PDB entry 1QJU | X-ray diffraction, 2.80 A resolution | chains 1 and 2 of the 4 polymer chains in the assembly

Chain 1:
Name: Protein VP1
Source organism: Human rhinovirus 16
UniProt: Q82122 (POLG_HRV16); residues 1-285 here correspond to UniProt positions 569-853 (UniProt number = residue number + 568)
Chain sequence (285 residues; each row starts with the number of its first residue):
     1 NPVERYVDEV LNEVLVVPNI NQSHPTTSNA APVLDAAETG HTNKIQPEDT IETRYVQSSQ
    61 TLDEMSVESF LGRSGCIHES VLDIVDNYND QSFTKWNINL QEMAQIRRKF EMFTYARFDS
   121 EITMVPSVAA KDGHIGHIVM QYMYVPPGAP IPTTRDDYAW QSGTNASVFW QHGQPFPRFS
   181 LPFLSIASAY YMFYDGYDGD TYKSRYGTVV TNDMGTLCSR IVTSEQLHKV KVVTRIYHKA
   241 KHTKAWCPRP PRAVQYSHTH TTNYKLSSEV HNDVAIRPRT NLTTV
Metal / ion sites: Zn2+ near His-134 (its only coordinating residue here)
Ligand contacts: win61209 (W01; 2,6-dimethyl-1-(3-[3-methyl-5-isoxazolyl]-propanyl)-4-[2N-methyl-2H-tetrazol-5-yl]-phenol): Ile-77, Trp-96, Ile-98, Asn-99, Leu-100, Ile-122, Met-124, Tyr-142, Tyr-144, Ala-166, Ser-167, Val-168, Phe-179, Leu-181, Leu-184, Tyr-190, Met-192, Asn-212, Met-214, Leu-217, Ile-236, His-238
Curated features (UniProtKB/Swiss-Prot):
  - site: Val-285 (Cleavage)

Chain 2:
Name: Protein VP2
Source organism: Human rhinovirus 16
UniProt: Q82122 (POLG_HRV16); residues 1-261 here correspond to UniProt positions 70-330 (UniProt number = residue number + 69)
Chain sequence (261 residues; numbered 1 to 261; the number before each row is that of its first residue):
     1 SPSVEACGYS DRIIQITRGD STITSQDVAN AVVGYGVWPH YLTPQDATAI DKPTQPDTSS
    61 NRFYTLDSKM WNSTSKGWWW KLPDALKDMG IFGENMFYHF LGRSGYTVHV QCNASKFHQG
   121 TLLVVMIPEH QLATVNKGNV NAGYKYTHPG EAGREVGTQV ENEKQPSDDN WLNFDGTLLG
   181 NLLIFPHQFI NLRSNNSATL IVPYVNAVPM DSMVRHNNWS LVIIPVCQLQ SNNISNIVPI
   241 TVSISPMCAE FSGARAKTVV Q
Disordered / not traced: 1-9
Curated features (UniProtKB/Swiss-Prot):
  - site: Gln-261 (Cleavage)

How chain 1 and chain 2 interact:
Residue-residue contacts (110):
  Ala-37(1) / Phe-189(2)
  Glu-38(1) / Ala-29(2)
  Glu-38(1) / Gln-188(2)
  Glu-38(1) / Phe-189(2)  hydrogen bond (backbone-backbone)
  Glu-38(1) / Asn-191(2)  hydrogen bond
  Glu-38(1) / Ser-194(2)  hydrogen bond
  Glu-38(1) / Asn-195(2)
  Thr-39(1) / Ala-29(2)
  Thr-39(1) / Val-32(2)
  Thr-39(1) / Gln-188(2)  hydrogen bond (backbone-side chain)
  Gly-40(1) / His-187(2)
  His-41(1) / Asn-30(2)
  His-41(1) / Ala-31(2)
  His-41(1) / Val-32(2)
  Thr-114(1) / Glu-129(2)
  Tyr-115(1) / Glu-129(2)  hydrogen bond
  Tyr-115(1) / Val-205(2)  hydrophobic
  Tyr-115(1) / Asn-206(2)
  Tyr-115(1) / Ala-207(2)
  Ala-187(1) / Ala-207(2)
  Ala-187(1) / Val-208(2)  hydrophobic
  Ser-188(1) / Ala-207(2)  hydrogen bond (backbone-backbone)
  Ala-189(1) / Ala-207(2)
  Tyr-191(1) / Glu-129(2)
  Tyr-191(1) / Asn-206(2)  hydrogen bond
  Tyr-191(1) / Ala-207(2)
  Tyr-191(1) / Val-208(2)
  Tyr-191(1) / Asp-211(2)
  Phe-193(1) / Glu-129(2)
  Phe-193(1) / Gln-131(2)
  Tyr-194(1) / Glu-129(2)
  Tyr-194(1) / Gln-131(2)  hydrogen bond (backbone-side chain)
  Tyr-194(1) / His-216(2)
  Asp-195(1) / Lys-81(2)  salt bridge
  Asp-195(1) / Glu-129(2)  hydrogen bond (backbone-side chain)
  Asp-195(1) / His-130(2)
  Asp-195(1) / His-216(2)  hydrogen bond (backbone-side chain)
  Asp-195(1) / Asn-217(2)  hydrogen bond (backbone-backbone)
  Asp-195(1) / Ser-220(2)
  Gly-196(1) / Arg-215(2)
  Gly-196(1) / His-216(2)
  Tyr-197(1) / Ala-142(2)  hydrogen bond (side chain-backbone)
  Tyr-197(1) / Gly-143(2)  hydrogen bond (side chain-backbone)
  Tyr-197(1) / Tyr-144(2)  hydrogen bond (side chain-backbone)
  Tyr-197(1) / Thr-147(2)  hydrogen bond
  Tyr-197(1) / His-148(2)
  Tyr-197(1) / Arg-215(2)  hydrogen bond (backbone-backbone)
  Gly-199(1) / Tyr-144(2)
  Gly-199(1) / Arg-215(2)
  Asp-200(1) / Tyr-144(2)
  Asp-200(1) / Val-214(2)
  Asp-200(1) / Thr-258(2)
  Asp-200(1) / Val-260(2)
  Thr-201(1) / Tyr-144(2)
  Tyr-202(1) / Lys-164(2)
  Tyr-206(1) / His-130(2)
  Tyr-206(1) / Gln-131(2)
  Tyr-206(1) / Leu-132(2)  hydrogen bond (side chain-backbone)
  Tyr-206(1) / Asn-141(2)  hydrogen bond (backbone-side chain)
  Tyr-206(1) / Ala-142(2)
  Gly-207(1) / Gln-131(2)
  Thr-208(1) / Gln-131(2)
  Cys-247(1) / Tyr-35(2)
  Cys-247(1) / Val-205(2)  hydrophobic
  Pro-248(1) / Ile-184(2)
  Pro-248(1) / Phe-185(2)
  Arg-249(1) / Pro-128(2)  hydrogen bond (side chain-backbone)
  Arg-249(1) / Glu-129(2)  hydrogen bond (side chain-backbone)
  Arg-249(1) / Ile-184(2)
  Arg-249(1) / Phe-185(2)
  Pro-250(1) / Thr-177(2)
  Pro-250(1) / Asn-181(2)
  Pro-250(1) / Ile-184(2)
  Pro-250(1) / Phe-185(2)
  Pro-251(1) / Thr-177(2)
  Pro-251(1) / Asn-181(2)
  Arg-252(1) / Asp-175(2)  hydrogen bond (side chain-backbone)
  Arg-252(1) / Gly-176(2)
  Ala-253(1) / Gly-176(2)  hydrogen bond (backbone-backbone)
  Ala-253(1) / Thr-177(2)
  Ala-253(1) / Leu-178(2)  hydrophobic
  Val-254(1) / Gly-176(2)
  His-258(1) / Gly-138(2)
  His-258(1) / Asn-139(2)
  His-260(1) / Gln-131(2)  hydrogen bond (backbone-side chain)
  Thr-261(1) / Gln-131(2)
  Thr-261(1) / Asn-141(2)  hydrogen bond
  Thr-262(1) / Gln-131(2)  hydrogen bond (side chain-backbone)
  Thr-262(1) / Leu-132(2)  hydrogen bond (side chain-backbone)
  Thr-262(1) / Ala-133(2)  hydrogen bond (side chain-backbone)
  Thr-262(1) / Asp-175(2)
  Asn-263(1) / Ala-133(2)
  Asn-263(1) / Thr-134(2)  hydrogen bond (side chain-backbone)
  Asn-263(1) / Gly-138(2)  hydrogen bond (side chain-backbone)
  Asn-263(1) / Asn-139(2)
  Asn-263(1) / Val-140(2)  hydrogen bond (side chain-backbone)
  Asn-263(1) / Asn-141(2)  hydrogen bond
  Tyr-264(1) / Ala-133(2)  hydrophobic
  Tyr-264(1) / Thr-134(2)  hydrogen bond (backbone-backbone)
  Tyr-264(1) / Val-135(2)
  Tyr-264(1) / Asn-136(2)  hydrogen bond (backbone-backbone)
  Tyr-264(1) / Ser-167(2)  hydrogen bond
  Tyr-264(1) / Asp-169(2)  hydrogen bond
  Tyr-264(1) / Leu-172(2)  hydrophobic
  Tyr-264(1) / Gly-176(2)
  Lys-265(1) / Asn-136(2)
  Leu-266(1) / Asn-136(2)  hydrogen bond (backbone-side chain)
  Leu-266(1) / Asp-169(2)
  Val-270(1) / Trp-171(2)  hydrophobic
  Val-274(1) / Trp-171(2)  hydrophobic
Other interface residues (no listed pair), chain 1 (43 interface residues in all): Asp-198, Ile-276
Other interface residues (no listed pair), chain 2 (58 interface residues in all): Ile-127, Asn-173, Leu-182, Gln-261

Overview:
43 residues of chain 1 and 58 residues of chain 2 are in contact, with 36 hydrogen bonds and 1 salt bridge.
Among the polar pairs are Asp-195(1)/Lys-81(2), Glu-38(1)/Asn-191(2) and Glu-38(1)/Ser-194(2). Chain 1 binds
win61209.
Chain 1 is Protein VP1 and chain 2 is Protein VP2, both from Human rhinovirus 16; the structure, Human
rhinovirus 16 coat protein in complex with antiviral compound VP61209, was determined by X-ray diffraction
together with 1QJX and 1QJY from the same study.
